6IEQ - chains G and H of the 3 polymer chains in the assembly; structure by X-ray diffraction, 3.90 A resolution.

== Chain G ==
Molecule: Envelope glycoprotein gp160
From: Human immunodeficiency virus 1
Sequence (497 residues; row label = number of the first residue in the row; note: 22 numbers in that range are skipped by the numbering (no residue carries them; nothing is unmodelled there); numbers below 1 keep their minus sign (Met-4 is residue -4); X marks 5 residues of unknown identity (built as UNK)):
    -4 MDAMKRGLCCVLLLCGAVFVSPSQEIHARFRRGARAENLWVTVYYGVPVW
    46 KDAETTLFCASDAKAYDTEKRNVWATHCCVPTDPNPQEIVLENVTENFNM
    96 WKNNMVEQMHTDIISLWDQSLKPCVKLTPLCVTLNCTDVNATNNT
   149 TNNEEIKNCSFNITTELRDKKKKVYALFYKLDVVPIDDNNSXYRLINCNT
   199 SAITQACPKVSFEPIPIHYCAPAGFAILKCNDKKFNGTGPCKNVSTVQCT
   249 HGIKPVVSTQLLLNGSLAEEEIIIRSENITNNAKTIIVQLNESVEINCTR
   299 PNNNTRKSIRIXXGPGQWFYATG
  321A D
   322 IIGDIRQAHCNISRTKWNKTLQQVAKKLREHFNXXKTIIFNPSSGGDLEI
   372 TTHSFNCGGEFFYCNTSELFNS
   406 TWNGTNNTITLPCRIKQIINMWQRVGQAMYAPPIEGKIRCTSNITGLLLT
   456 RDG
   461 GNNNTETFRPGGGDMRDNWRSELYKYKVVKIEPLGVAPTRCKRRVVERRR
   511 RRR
Not modelled in the structure: -4 to 31, 149-151, 190, 310-311, 355-356, 406-410, 461, 506-513
Cystine bridges: Cys54-Cys74, Cys119-Cys205, Cys126-Cys196, Cys131-Cys157, Cys218-Cys247, Cys228-Cys239, Cys296-Cys331, Cys378-Cys445, Cys385-Cys418
Glycans and other covalent adducts: N-acetylglucosamine (NAG) linked to Asn88, Asn130, Asn160, Asn229, Asn234, Asn276
From the paper describing this entry:
  - post-translational modification sites: Asn160, Asn332
  - post-translational modification sites: Asn301 (proposed by the authors, not directly observed)
  - mutagenesis - D368R: abolished binding to CD4 (citing earlier work)
  - mutagenesis - K169E: abolished binding to five sera
  - mutagenesis - N160K: increased binding to five sera

== Chain H ==
Molecule: PGT124 Fab Heavy Chain
From: Homo sapiens
Notes: antibody fragment or engineered binder
Sequence (236 residues; row label = number of the first residue in the row; a row labelled like 82A-82C holds insertion residues (82A, then the next letters in order)):
     1 QVQLQESGPGLVRPSETLSVTCIVSGGSISNYYWTWIRQSPGKGLEWIGY
    51 ISDRETTTYNPSLNSRAVISRDTSKNQLSLQL
82A-82C RSV
    83 TTADTAIYFCATARRGQR
100A-100R IYGVVSFGEFFYYYYMDV
   101 WGKGTAVTVSSASTKGPSVFPLAPSSKSTSGGTAALGCLVKDYFPEPVTV
   151 SWNSGALTSGVHTFPAVLQSSGLYSLSSVVTVPSSSLGTQTYICNVNHKP
   201 SNTKVDKKVEPKSCD
Not modelled in the structure: 127, 212-215
Cystine bridges: Cys22-Cys92, Cys138-Cys194

== How chain G and chain H interact ==
Residue-residue contacts - 10 pairs, chain G then chain H:
  Asp325(G) with Tyr100B(H)
  Arg327(G) with Tyr100B(H); Gly100C(H); Val100D(H); Glu100I(H), salt bridge
  Gln328(G) with Phe100G(H); Glu100I(H), hydrogen bond (backbone-side chain)
  His330(G) with Phe100G(H)
  Thr415(G) with Phe100G(H)
  Pro417(G) with Phe100G(H), hydrophobic
Other interface residues (no listed pair), chain G (10 interface residues in all): Thr137, Ile326, Ala329, Leu416
Other interface residues (no listed pair), chain H (7 interface residues in all): Phe100J, Phe100K
Interface features reported in the paper:
  - epitope / paratope residues, chain G: Gly324(G)

== Overview ==
Chain G and chain H form an interface of 10 and 7 residues respectively; the contacts include 1 hydrogen bond
and 1 salt bridge. Among the polar pairs are Arg327(G)-Glu100I(H) and Gln328(G)-Glu100I(H). From the paper:
D368R of chain G abolishes binding to CD4; the epitope/paratope residue Gly324(G); 3 substitutions were tested
in all.
Chain G is Envelope glycoprotein gp160 (Human immunodeficiency virus 1) and chain H is PGT124 Fab Heavy Chain
(Homo sapiens); the structure, Crystal Structure of HIV-1 Env ConM SOSIP.v7 in Complex with bNAb PGT124 and
35O22, was determined by X-ray diffraction.
